PDB entry 1T9Z | X-ray diffraction, 2.30 A resolution | chain A

Chain A:
Name: Carboxy-terminal domain RNA polymerase II polypeptide A small phosphatase 1
Organism: Homo sapiens
Notes: EC 3.1.3.16
Reference sequence: Q9GZU7 (CTDS1_HUMAN); residues 77-261 here = UniProt positions 77-261
Sequence (197 residues; each row starts with the number of its first residue):
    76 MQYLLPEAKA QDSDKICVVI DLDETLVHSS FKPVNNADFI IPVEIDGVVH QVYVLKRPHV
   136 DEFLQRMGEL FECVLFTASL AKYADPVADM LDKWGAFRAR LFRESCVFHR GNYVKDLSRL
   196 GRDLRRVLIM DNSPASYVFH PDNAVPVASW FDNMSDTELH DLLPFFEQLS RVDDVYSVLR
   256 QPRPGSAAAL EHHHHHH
Not modelled in the structure: 257-272
Construct notes: cloning artifact (76, 262-266); modified residue (142, 229); engineered mutation Mse165 (Leu in Q9GZU7), Mse205 (Leu in Q9GZU7); expression tag (267-272)
Modified / non-standard residues: Mse76, Mse142, Mse165, Mse205, Mse229 (selenomethionine; parent Met)
Metal / ion sites: Mg2+: D96, D98, N207
Swiss-Prot annotation at these positions:
  - active site: D96 (4-aspartylphosphate intermediate), D98 (Proton donor)
  - binding site (Mg(2+)): D96, D98, N207
  - site (Transition state stabilizer): T152, K190
  - mutagenesis: D96 (D96E: No effect. Completely abolishes phosphatase activity; when associated with N-98), D98 (D98N: Completely abolishes phosphatase activity; when associated with E-96)
What the authors report for this chain:
  - Mg2+ coordination: D96, D98, N207
  - catalytic residues: D96, T100, N207
  - catalytic residues: D98, T152, K190 (proposed by the authors, not directly observed)
  - contacts within the chain: K190-D206 (salt bridge)
  - mutagenesis - D96A: abolished catalytic activity

Overview:
D96, D98 and N207 coordinate Mg2+. From UniProt: active-site residues D96 and D98, 3 Mg2+-binding residues and
2 mutagenesis sites. From the paper: catalytic residues D96, T100 and N207 among others; D96A abolishes
catalytic activity.
Chain A is Carboxy-terminal domain RNA polymerase II polypeptide A small phosphatase 1 (Homo sapiens); the
structure, Three-dimensional structure of a RNA-polymerase II binding protein, was determined by X-ray
diffraction together with 1TA0 from the same study.
